1D02 - chains A and B of the 4 polymer chains in the assembly; structure by X-ray diffraction, 1.70 A resolution.

Chain A (and B):
Protein: Type II restriction enzyme muni
Notes: EC 3.1.21.4; chain B of this document is another copy of the same molecule, construct and numbering; everything in this record applies to it too
UniProtKB: P43642 (T2MU_MYCSP); residue numbers follow UniProt; this construct covers 1-202
Amino-acid sequence (202 residues; row label = number of the first residue in the row):
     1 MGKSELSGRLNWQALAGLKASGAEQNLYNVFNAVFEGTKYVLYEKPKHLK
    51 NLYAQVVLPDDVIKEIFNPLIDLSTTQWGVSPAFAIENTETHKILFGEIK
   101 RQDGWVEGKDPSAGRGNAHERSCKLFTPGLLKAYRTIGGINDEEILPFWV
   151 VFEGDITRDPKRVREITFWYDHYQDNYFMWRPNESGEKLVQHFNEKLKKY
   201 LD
Not modelled in the structure: 1-5 (chain B: 1-2)
Differences from the reference sequence: engineered mutation Ala83 (Asp in P43642)

Interface between chain A and chain B:
Contacting residue pairs - 98 pairs, chain A then chain B:
  Leu52(A) - Phe168(B)
  Tyr53(A) - Arg164(B)
  Tyr53(A) - Glu165(B)
  Tyr53(A) - Phe168(B)  hydrophobic
  Tyr53(A) - Trp169(B)  hydrogen bond
  Ala54(A) - Arg164(B)
  Val56(A) - Arg164(B)
  Val56(A) - Thr167(B)
  Val56(A) - Phe168(B)  hydrophobic
  Leu58(A) - Arg164(B)
  Leu58(A) - Thr167(B)
  Val62(A) - Val163(B)  hydrophobic
  Val62(A) - Arg181(B)
  Ile63(A) - Arg164(B)
  Glu65(A) - Arg158(B)  hydrogen bond (backbone-side chain)
  Glu65(A) - Arg181(B)
  Ile66(A) - Thr157(B)
  Ile66(A) - Arg158(B)
  Ile66(A) - Arg181(B)
  Phe67(A) - Trp105(B)
  Phe67(A) - Val106(B)  hydrophobic
  Phe67(A) - Glu107(B)
  Phe67(A) - Arg158(B)  hydrogen bond (backbone-backbone)
  Phe67(A) - Pro160(B)
  Pro69(A) - Trp105(B)  hydrophobic
  Pro69(A) - Pro160(B)  hydrophobic
  Leu73(A) - Arg164(B)
  Trp78(A) - Trp105(B)  hydrophobic
  Trp78(A) - Pro160(B)
  Trp78(A) - Lys161(B)
  Trp105(A) - Phe67(B)
  Trp105(A) - Pro69(B)  hydrophobic
  Trp105(A) - Trp78(B)  hydrophobic
  Val106(A) - Phe67(B)  hydrophobic
  Glu107(A) - Phe67(B)
  Asn117(A) - Arg121(B)
  Glu120(A) - Glu120(B)
  Glu120(A) - Arg121(B)  salt bridge
  Glu120(A) - Lys124(B)  salt bridge
  Arg121(A) - Asn117(B)
  Arg121(A) - Glu120(B)  salt bridge
  Arg121(A) - Arg121(B)
  Cys123(A) - Cys123(B)
  Cys123(A) - Lys124(B)
  Cys123(A) - Thr127(B)
  Lys124(A) - Glu120(B)  salt bridge
  Lys124(A) - Cys123(B)
  Phe126(A) - Phe126(B)
  Phe126(A) - Thr127(B)
  Phe126(A) - Pro128(B)
  Thr127(A) - Cys123(B)
  Thr127(A) - Phe126(B)
  Thr127(A) - Trp169(B)
  Pro128(A) - Phe126(B)
  Pro128(A) - Trp169(B)
  Pro128(A) - Tyr170(B)
  Pro128(A) - Asp171(B)
  Pro128(A) - Tyr173(B)  hydrophobic
  Gly129(A) - Phe168(B)
  Gly129(A) - Trp169(B)  hydrogen bond (backbone-backbone)
  Gly129(A) - Asp171(B)
  Leu130(A) - Phe168(B)  hydrophobic
  Leu130(A) - Trp169(B)
  Lys132(A) - Asp171(B)  salt bridge
  Ala133(A) - Phe168(B)  hydrophobic
  Thr157(A) - Ile66(B)
  Arg158(A) - Glu65(B)  hydrogen bond (side chain-backbone)
  Arg158(A) - Ile66(B)  hydrogen bond (side chain-backbone)
  Arg158(A) - Phe67(B)  hydrogen bond (backbone-backbone)
  Pro160(A) - Phe67(B)
  Pro160(A) - Pro69(B)
  Pro160(A) - Trp78(B)
  Lys161(A) - Trp78(B)
  Arg164(A) - Tyr53(B)
  Arg164(A) - Ala54(B)
  Arg164(A) - Val56(B)  hydrogen bond (side chain-backbone)
  Arg164(A) - Leu58(B)
  Arg164(A) - Ile63(B)
  Arg164(A) - Leu73(B)
  Glu165(A) - Tyr53(B)
  Thr167(A) - Val56(B)
  Thr167(A) - Leu58(B)
  Phe168(A) - Leu52(B)
  Phe168(A) - Tyr53(B)  hydrophobic
  Phe168(A) - Val56(B)  hydrophobic
  Phe168(A) - Gly129(B)
  Trp169(A) - Tyr53(B)  hydrogen bond
  Trp169(A) - Thr127(B)
  Trp169(A) - Pro128(B)
  Trp169(A) - Gly129(B)  hydrogen bond (backbone-backbone)
  Trp169(A) - Leu130(B)
  Tyr170(A) - Pro128(B)
  Asp171(A) - Pro128(B)
  Asp171(A) - Gly129(B)
  Asp171(A) - Lys132(B)  salt bridge
  Arg181(A) - Val62(B)
  Arg181(A) - Glu65(B)
  Arg181(A) - Ile66(B)
Other interface residues (no listed pair), chain A (43 interface residues in all): Val163, His172, Tyr173
Other interface residues (no listed pair), chain B (45 interface residues in all): Val57, Ile71, Ala133, His172

Overview:
The interface between chain A and chain B involves 43 residues on one side and 45 on the other; the contacts
include 10 hydrogen bonds and 6 salt bridges. Among the polar pairs are Glu120(A)-Arg121(B),
Glu120(A)-Lys124(B) and Lys132(A)-Asp171(B).
Both chains are Type II restriction enzyme muni. Entry 1D02 (Crystal structure of muni restriction
endonuclease in complex with cognate DNA) was determined by X-ray diffraction.
